PDB entry 7IA7 | X-ray diffraction, 2.31 A resolution | chains A and B

[Chain A]
Molecule: Serine protease subunit NS2B
From: Zika virus
UniProtKB: Q32ZE1 (POLG_ZIKV); residues 46-89 here correspond to UniProt positions 1414-1457 (UniProt number = residue number + 1368)
Amino-acid sequence (46 residues; numbered 44 to 89; the number before each row is that of its first residue):
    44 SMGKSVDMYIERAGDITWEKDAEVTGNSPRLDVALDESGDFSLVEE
Unresolved in the structure: 44-49, 88-89
Construct notes: expression tag (44-45)
Ligand contacts: A1B8W (6-bromo-N-(2,3-dihydro-1H-isoindol-5-yl)-2-oxo-2,3-dihydro-1H-1,3-benzimidazole-4-carboxamide): S81, G82, D83

[Chain B]
Molecule: Serine protease NS3
From: Zika virus
Notes: EC 3.4.21.91, 3.6.1.15, 3.6.4.13
UniProtKB: Q32ZE1 (POLG_ZIKV); residues 11-177 here correspond to UniProt positions 1509-1675 (UniProt number = residue number + 1498)
Amino-acid sequence (168 residues; row label = number of the first residue in the row):
    10 MKEVKKGETTDGVYRVMTRRLLGSTQVGVGVMQEGVFHTMWHVTKGAALR
    60 SGEGRLDPYWGDVKQDLVSYCGPWKLDAAWDGLSEVQLLAVPPGERAKNI
   110 QTLPGIFKTKDGDIGAVALDYPAGTSGSPILDKCGRVIGLYGNGVVIKNG
   160 SYVSAITQGKREEETPVE
Unresolved in the structure: 10-15, 172-177
Construct notes: initiating methionine (10); conflict K107 (Arg1605 in Q32ZE1)
Ligand contacts: A1B8W (6-bromo-N-(2,3-dihydro-1H-isoindol-5-yl)-2-oxo-2,3-dihydro-1H-1,3-benzimidazole-4-carboxamide): H51, D75, Y130, P131, A132, T134, S135, Y150, G151, N152, V155, Y161
Swiss-Prot annotation at these positions:
  - active site (Charge relay system): H51, D75, S135

[How chain A and chain B interact]
Contacting residue pairs (98):
  D50(A) with A57(B)
  M51(A) with M26(B); V36(B), hydrophobic; V52(B); T53(B); L58(B); R59(B), hydrogen bond (backbone-backbone)
  Y52(A) with R24(B); V25(B); M26(B), hydrogen bond (backbone-backbone); R28(B), hydrogen bond; S33(B), hydrogen bond; R59(B)
  I53(A) with Y23(B), hydrophobic; R24(B); M41(B), hydrophobic; F46(B), hydrophobic; R59(B), hydrogen bond (backbone-backbone); S60(B); L65(B), hydrophobic
  E54(A) with Y23(B); R24(B), hydrogen bond (backbone-backbone)
  R55(A) with E17(B); D20(B), hydrogen bond (side chain-backbone); G21(B); V22(B); Y23(B)
  A56(A) with V22(B), hydrogen bond (backbone-backbone); Y23(B); R24(B); V100(B), hydrophobic; A106(B)
  G57(A) with G21(B); V22(B), hydrogen bond (backbone-backbone)
  D58(A) with L98(B)
  I59(A) with G21(B); V22(B); V40(B), hydrophobic; L140(B), hydrophobic; G144(B); V146(B), hydrophobic
  T60(A) with N108(B), hydrogen bond (backbone-side chain); L140(B)
  W61(A) with E94(B); V95(B); Q96(B); Q110(B); L140(B); D141(B); K142(B)
  E62(A) with Q96(B), hydrogen bond (backbone-side chain); N108(B)
  A65(A) with Q96(B); N108(B)
  E66(A) with I109(B); Q110(B), hydrogen bond (backbone-backbone)
  V67(A) with E94(B); Q110(B)
  T68(A) with I109(B); Q110(B), hydrogen bond (backbone-backbone); T111(B), hydrogen bond (backbone-side chain); L128(B)
  G69(A) with T111(B); A127(B); L128(B)
  N70(A) with L112(B); A127(B)
  S71(A) with L112(B), hydrogen bond (side chain-backbone); P113(B); G114(B)
  P72(A) with G114(B); I115(B), hydrogen bond (backbone-backbone); A127(B)
  R73(A) with I115(B); K117(B)
  L74(A) with I115(B), hydrogen bond (backbone-backbone); F116(B); K117(B), hydrogen bond (backbone-backbone); I156(B), hydrophobic; V162(B), hydrophobic
  D75(A) with K117(B)
  V76(A) with F116(B), hydrophobic; K117(B), hydrogen bond (backbone-backbone); T118(B)
  L78(A) with K73(B)
  D79(A) with K73(B)
  E80(A) with K73(B)
  S81(A) with V72(B)
  G82(A) with V72(B); K73(B); N152(B), hydrogen bond (backbone-side chain)
  F84(A) with F116(B), hydrophobic; N152(B); G153(B); V154(B)
  S85(A) with V154(B)
  L86(A) with V154(B), hydrophobic; V155(B)
Interface residues without a listed pair, chain B (58 interface residues in all): T19, T27, I123, P138, A164

[Summary]
33 residues of chain A face 58 of chain B across their interface, with 20 hydrogen bonds. Polar pairs include
Y52(A)-R28(B), Y52(A)-S33(B) and R55(A)-D20(B). Compound A1B8W is bound between chain A and chain B. Curated
annotation (UniProt) lists 3 active-site residues on chain B.
Here chain A is Serine protease subunit NS2B and chain B is Serine protease NS3, both from Zika virus. Entry
7IA7 (Group deposition of ZIKV NS2B-NS3 protease in complex with inhibitors from ASAP Discovery Consortium --
Crystal ...) was determined by X-ray diffraction.
